PDB entry 1NQW | X-ray diffraction, 2.20 A resolution | chains A and E of the 5 polymer chains in the assembly

Chain A (and E):
Name: 6,7-dimethyl-8-ribityllumazine synthase
Source organism: Aquifex aeolicus
Notes: EC 2.5.1.78; chain E of this document is another copy of the same molecule, construct and numbering; everything in this record applies to it too
Reference sequence: O66529 (RISB_AQUAE); residues 1-154 here = UniProt positions 1-154
Chain sequence (154 residues; each row starts with the number of its first residue):
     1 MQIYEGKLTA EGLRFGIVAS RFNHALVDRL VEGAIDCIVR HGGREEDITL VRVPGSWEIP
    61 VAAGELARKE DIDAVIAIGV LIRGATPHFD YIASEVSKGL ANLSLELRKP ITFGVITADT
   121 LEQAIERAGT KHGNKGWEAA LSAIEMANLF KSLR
Ligand contacts:
  - 5YL (5-(6-D-ribitylamino-2,4(1h,3h)pyrimidinedione-5-yl) pentyl-1-phosphonic acid), molecule 1: Ser20, Phe22, Asn23, Pro54, Gly55, Ser56, Trp57, Glu58, Val80, Leu81, Ile82, Gly84, Ala85, Thr86, His88, Ile92
  - 5YL, molecule 2: Thr112, Phe113, Arg127, Lys135, Glu138, Ala139, Ser142
Swiss-Prot annotation at these positions:
  - active site: His88 (Proton donor)
  - binding site (5-amino-6-(D-ribitylamino)uracil): Phe22, Asn23, Ser56 to Glu58, Val80 to Ile82, Phe113, Lys135
  - binding site ((2S)-2-hydroxy-3-oxobutyl phosphate): Ala85, Thr86, Arg127
Reported in the primary citation:
  - binding site for 5YL: Phe22, Asn23, Gly55, Ser56, Trp57, Glu58, Val80, Ile82, Arg127
  - conformationally variable residues (side-chain flip): Phe22, His88
  - catalytic residues: Phe22, His88, Arg127 (proposed by the authors, not directly observed)

How chain A and chain E interact:
Residue-residue contacts - 68 pairs, chain A then chain E:
  Met1(A) - Ile35(E)  hydrophobic
  Met1(A) - Glu45(E)  hydrogen bond (backbone-side chain)
  Met1(A) - Glu46(E)
  Met1(A) - Ile48(E)
  Gln2(A) - Ile48(E)  hydrogen bond (backbone-backbone)
  Gln2(A) - Thr49(E)
  Gln2(A) - Leu50(E)  hydrogen bond (backbone-backbone)
  Ile3(A) - Leu50(E)
  Tyr4(A) - Thr49(E)
  Tyr4(A) - Leu50(E)  hydrogen bond (backbone-backbone)
  Tyr4(A) - Val51(E)
  Tyr4(A) - Arg52(E)  hydrogen bond (backbone-backbone)
  Glu5(A) - Arg21(E)  salt bridge
  Glu5(A) - Arg52(E)  salt bridge
  Arg83(A) - Pro87(E)
  Phe89(A) - Pro87(E)  hydrophobic
  Phe89(A) - Tyr91(E)
  Asp90(A) - Tyr91(E)
  Ala93(A) - Tyr91(E)
  Ser94(A) - Tyr91(E)
  Ser97(A) - Trp57(E)
  Ser97(A) - Tyr91(E)
  Ser97(A) - Glu95(E)
  Lys98(A) - Glu95(E)
  Lys98(A) - Lys98(E)
  Ala101(A) - Trp57(E)  hydrophobic
  Ala101(A) - Glu95(E)
  Ser104(A) - Val61(E)
  Leu105(A) - Pro60(E)
  Leu105(A) - Val61(E)
  Leu105(A) - Gly99(E)
  Arg108(A) - Glu65(E)  salt bridge
  Arg108(A) - Arg68(E)
  Ile111(A) - Trp57(E)  hydrogen bond (backbone-side chain)
  Thr112(A) - Trp57(E)
  Thr112(A) - Glu58(E)
  Phe113(A) - Trp57(E)
  Phe113(A) - His88(E)
  Val115(A) - His88(E)
  Thr117(A) - Thr86(E)  hydrogen bond (backbone-side chain)
  Thr117(A) - Pro87(E)
  Thr117(A) - His88(E)  hydrogen bond
  Thr117(A) - Tyr91(E)
  Asp119(A) - Ala85(E)
  Asp119(A) - Pro87(E)
  Gln123(A) - Ala85(E)
  Gln123(A) - Thr86(E)
  Arg127(A) - Ala85(E)
  Arg127(A) - Thr86(E)
  Lys135(A) - His88(E)  hydrogen bond
  Glu138(A) - Phe22(E)
  Ser142(A) - Pro54(E)
  Ser142(A) - Glu58(E)  hydrogen bond
  Glu145(A) - Arg21(E)  salt bridge
  Glu145(A) - Val53(E)
  Glu145(A) - Pro54(E)
  Met146(A) - Val53(E)  hydrophobic
  Met146(A) - Pro54(E)
  Met146(A) - Glu58(E)
  Met146(A) - Val61(E)  hydrophobic
  Leu149(A) - Val51(E)  hydrophobic
  Leu149(A) - Arg52(E)
  Leu149(A) - Val53(E)  hydrophobic
  Phe150(A) - Val61(E)  hydrophobic
  Phe150(A) - Glu65(E)
  Leu153(A) - Val51(E)  hydrophobic
  Leu153(A) - Glu65(E)
  Arg154(A) - Glu65(E)  salt bridge
Also at the interface, not in a pair above, chain A (38 interface residues in all): Gly6, Leu100, Asn102, Lys109, Ala118
Also at the interface, not in a pair above, chain E (29 interface residues in all): Ala62, Lys69, Leu103

Summary:
38 residues of chain A face 29 of chain E across their interface; the contacts include 10 hydrogen bonds and 5
salt bridges. Polar contacts include Glu5(A)-Arg21(E), Glu5(A)-Arg52(E) and Arg108(A)-Glu65(E). Bound to chain
A: compound 5YL. The paper reports catalytic residues Phe22(A), His88(A) and Arg127(A); a binding site for 5YL
at Phe22(A), Asn23(A) and Gly55(A) among others.
Both chains are 6,7-dimethyl-8-ribityllumazine synthase (Aquifex aeolicus). Entry 1NQW (Crystal Structure of
Lumazine Synthase from Aquifex aeolicus in Complex with Inhibitor:
5-(6-D-ribitylamino-2,4(1H,3H)pyrimidinedione-5-yl)-1-pentyl-phosphonic acid) was determined by X-ray
diffraction, deposited together with 1NQU, 1NQV and 1NQX.
